PDB entry 9J8B | electron microscopy, 3.90 A resolution | chain A

== Chain A ==
Protein: Isoform GlyT-1B of Sodium- and chloride-dependent glycine transporter 1
Organism: Homo sapiens
Reference sequence: P48067 (SC6A9_HUMAN), isoform P48067-3; numbering as in UniProt (aligned over 1-652)
Sequence (652 residues; numbered 1 to 652; the number before each row is that of its first residue):
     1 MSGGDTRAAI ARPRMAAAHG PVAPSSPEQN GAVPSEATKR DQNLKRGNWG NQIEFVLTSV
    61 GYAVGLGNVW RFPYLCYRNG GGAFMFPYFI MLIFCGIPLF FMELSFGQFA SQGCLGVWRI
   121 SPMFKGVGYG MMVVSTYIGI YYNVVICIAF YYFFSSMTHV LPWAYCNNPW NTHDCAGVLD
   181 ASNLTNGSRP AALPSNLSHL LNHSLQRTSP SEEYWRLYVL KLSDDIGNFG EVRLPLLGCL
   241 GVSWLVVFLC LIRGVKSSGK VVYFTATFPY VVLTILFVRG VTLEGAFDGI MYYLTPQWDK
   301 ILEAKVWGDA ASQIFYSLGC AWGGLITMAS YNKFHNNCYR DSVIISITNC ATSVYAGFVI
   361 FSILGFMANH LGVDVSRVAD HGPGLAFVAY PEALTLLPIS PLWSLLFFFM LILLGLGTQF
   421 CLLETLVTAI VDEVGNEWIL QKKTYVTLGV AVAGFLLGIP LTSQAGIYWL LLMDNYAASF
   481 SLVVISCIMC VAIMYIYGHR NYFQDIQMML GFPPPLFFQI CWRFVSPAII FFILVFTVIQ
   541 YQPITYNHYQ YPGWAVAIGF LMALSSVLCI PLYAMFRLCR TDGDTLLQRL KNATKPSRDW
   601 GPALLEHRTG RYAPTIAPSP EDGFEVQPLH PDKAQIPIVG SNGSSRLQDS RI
Not modelled in the structure: 1-57, 181-202, 255-264, 614-652
Disulfide bonds: Cys166-Cys175
Reported in the primary citation:
  - specificity-determining residues: Gly319, Leu422

== In short ==
From the paper: specificity determinants Gly319 and Leu422.
Chain A is Isoform GlyT-1B of Sodium- and chloride-dependent glycine transporter 1 (Homo sapiens); the
structure, Human Glycine Transporter 1 in the Apo State with an Inward-Facing Conformation, was determined by
electron microscopy (same publication as 9J8C and 9J8D).
